4M10 - chains A and B; structure by X-ray diffraction, 2.01 A resolution.

Chain A (and B):
Protein: Prostaglandin G/H synthase 2
Source organism: Mus musculus
Notes: EC 1.14.99.1; chain B of this document is another copy of the same molecule, construct and numbering; everything in this record applies to it too
UniProt: Q05769 (PGH2_MOUSE); the construct lacks a stretch of the UniProt sequence, so the offset changes along the chain: 33-105 = UniProt 18-90; 106-618 = UniProt 92-604
Sequence (587 residues; numbered 33 to 618 plus 1 insertion-coded residue; the number before each row is that of its first residue):
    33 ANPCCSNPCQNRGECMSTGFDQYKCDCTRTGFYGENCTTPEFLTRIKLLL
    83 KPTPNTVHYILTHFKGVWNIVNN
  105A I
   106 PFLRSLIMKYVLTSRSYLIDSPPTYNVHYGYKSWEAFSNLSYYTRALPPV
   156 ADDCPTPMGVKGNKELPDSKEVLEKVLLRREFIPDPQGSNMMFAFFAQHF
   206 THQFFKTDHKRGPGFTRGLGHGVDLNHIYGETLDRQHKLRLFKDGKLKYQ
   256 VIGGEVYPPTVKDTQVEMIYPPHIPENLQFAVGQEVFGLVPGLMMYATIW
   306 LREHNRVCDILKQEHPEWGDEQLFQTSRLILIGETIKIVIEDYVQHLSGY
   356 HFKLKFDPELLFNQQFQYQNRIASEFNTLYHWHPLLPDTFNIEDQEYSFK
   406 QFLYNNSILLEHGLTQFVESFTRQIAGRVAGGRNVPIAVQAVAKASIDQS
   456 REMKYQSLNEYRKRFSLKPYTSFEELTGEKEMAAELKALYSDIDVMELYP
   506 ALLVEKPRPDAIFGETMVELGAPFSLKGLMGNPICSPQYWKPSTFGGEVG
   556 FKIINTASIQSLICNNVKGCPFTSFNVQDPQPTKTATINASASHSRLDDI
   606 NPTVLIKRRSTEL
Not modelled in the structure: 584-618
Disulfides: Cys-36/Cys-47, Cys-37/Cys-159, Cys-41/Cys-57, Cys-59/Cys-69, Cys-569/Cys-575
Covalently attached groups: N-acetylglucosamine (NAG) linked to Asn-68, Asn-144, Asn-410
Bound ions: heme Fe near His-388 (its only coordinating residue here)
Residues lining bound ligands:
  - heme (HEM): Tyr-148, Ala-199, Phe-200, Ala-202, Gln-203, Thr-206, His-207, Phe-210, Lys-211, Thr-212, His-214, Leu-294, Val-295, Asn-382, Tyr-385, His-386, Trp-387, His-388, Leu-390, Leu-391, Phe-395, Phe-404, Leu-408, Val-444, Val-447
  - Isoxicam (ICD; 4-hydroxy-2-methyl-N-(5-methyl-1,2-oxazol-3-yl)-2H-1,2-benzothiazine-3-carboxamide 1,1-dioxide): Met-113, Val-116, Leu-117, Arg-120, Ile-345, Val-349, Leu-352, Tyr-355, Leu-359, Tyr-385, Trp-387, Phe-518, Met-522, Val-523, Gly-526, Ala-527, Pro-528, Ser-530, Leu-531, Leu-534
Swiss-Prot annotation at these positions:
  - active site: His-207 (Proton acceptor), Tyr-385 (For cyclooxygenase activity)
  - binding site (substrate): Arg-120, Tyr-355
  - binding site (heme b): His-388
  - site: Ser-530 (Aspirin-acetylated serine), Asn-606 (Not glycosylated)
  - modified residue: Cys-540 (S-nitrosocysteine), Ser-579 (O-acetylserine)
  - glycosylation (N-linked (GlcNAc...) asparagine): Asn-68, Asn-144, Asn-410, Asn-594
Reported in the primary citation:
  - binding site for Isoxicam: Met-113, Val-116, Leu-117, Arg-120, Ile-345, Val-349, Tyr-355, Leu-359, Tyr-385, Trp-387, Phe-518, Met-522, Val-523, Ala-527, Ser-530, Leu-531, Leu-534
  - conformationally variable residues (side-chain flip): Leu-531
  - post-translational modification sites: Asn-68, Asn-144, Asn-410
  - binding site for octyl beta-D-glucopyranoside: Tyr-91, Lys-180
  - specificity-determining residues: Val-434

Chain A / chain B interface:
Residue-residue contacts (115; chain A residue first):
  Arg-44(A) / Gln-543(B)
  Glu-46(A) / Gln-543(B)
  Glu-46(A) / Lys-546(B)  salt bridge
  Glu-46(A) / Ser-548(B)  hydrogen bond
  Met-48(A) / His-320(B)
  Met-48(A) / Gly-551(B)
  Met-48(A) / Gly-552(B)
  Ser-49(A) / His-320(B)  hydrogen bond (backbone-side chain)
  Ser-49(A) / Glu-322(B)  hydrogen bond
  Ser-49(A) / Trp-323(B)  hydrogen bond
  Thr-50(A) / Glu-322(B)
  Gly-51(A) / Glu-322(B)  hydrogen bond (backbone-side chain)
  Phe-52(A) / Pro-321(B)
  Phe-52(A) / Glu-322(B)
  Asp-58(A) / Lys-546(B)
  Asp-58(A) / Pro-547(B)
  Asp-58(A) / Ser-548(B)  hydrogen bond
  Thr-60(A) / Lys-546(B)
  Thr-60(A) / Pro-547(B)
  Arg-61(A) / Phe-367(B)
  Arg-61(A) / Pro-542(B)  hydrogen bond (side chain-backbone)
  Arg-61(A) / Trp-545(B)  hydrogen bond (side chain-backbone)
  Asp-125(A) / Gln-543(B)  hydrogen bond
  Pro-127(A) / Tyr-373(B)  hydrophobic
  Pro-127(A) / Ser-541(B)
  Pro-128(A) / Tyr-544(B)  hydrogen bond (backbone-side chain)
  Thr-129(A) / Tyr-544(B)
  Tyr-134(A) / Glu-326(B)  hydrogen bond
  Tyr-134(A) / Gln-330(B)
  Tyr-136(A) / Glu-326(B)
  Tyr-136(A) / Gln-327(B)  hydrogen bond (side chain-backbone)
  Tyr-136(A) / Gln-330(B)
  Lys-137(A) / Leu-334(B)
  Lys-137(A) / Gln-543(B)  hydrogen bond (side chain-backbone)
  Lys-137(A) / Tyr-544(B)
  Lys-137(A) / Lys-546(B)
  Lys-137(A) / Thr-549(B)  hydrogen bond
  Ser-138(A) / Gln-330(B)
  Ser-138(A) / Leu-334(B)
  Trp-139(A) / Asp-229(B)
  Trp-139(A) / Gln-330(B)
  Trp-139(A) / Arg-333(B)
  Trp-139(A) / Leu-334(B)
  Trp-139(A) / Ile-337(B)  hydrophobic
  Trp-139(A) / Asn-537(B)
  Trp-139(A) / Pro-538(B)  hydrophobic
  Glu-140(A) / Leu-238(B)
  Glu-140(A) / Gln-330(B)
  Phe-142(A) / Pro-538(B)  hydrophobic
  Phe-142(A) / Tyr-544(B)
  Asp-229(A) / Trp-139(B)
  Leu-238(A) / Glu-140(B)
  His-320(A) / Met-48(B)
  His-320(A) / Ser-49(B)  hydrogen bond (side chain-backbone)
  Pro-321(A) / Phe-52(B)
  Glu-322(A) / Ser-49(B)  hydrogen bond
  Glu-322(A) / Thr-50(B)
  Glu-322(A) / Gly-51(B)  hydrogen bond (side chain-backbone)
  Glu-322(A) / Phe-52(B)
  Trp-323(A) / Ser-49(B)  hydrogen bond
  Glu-326(A) / Tyr-134(B)  hydrogen bond
  Glu-326(A) / Tyr-136(B)
  Gln-327(A) / Tyr-136(B)  hydrogen bond (backbone-side chain)
  Gln-330(A) / Tyr-134(B)
  Gln-330(A) / Tyr-136(B)
  Gln-330(A) / Ser-138(B)
  Gln-330(A) / Trp-139(B)
  Gln-330(A) / Glu-140(B)
  Arg-333(A) / Trp-139(B)
  Leu-334(A) / Lys-137(B)
  Leu-334(A) / Ser-138(B)
  Leu-334(A) / Trp-139(B)
  Ile-337(A) / Trp-139(B)  hydrophobic
  Glu-364(A) / Arg-61(B)  salt bridge
  Phe-367(A) / Arg-61(B)
  Phe-367(A) / Gln-370(B)  hydrogen bond (backbone-side chain)
  Asn-368(A) / Gln-370(B)
  Gln-369(A) / Gln-370(B)  hydrogen bond (backbone-side chain)
  Gln-370(A) / Phe-367(B)  hydrogen bond (side chain-backbone)
  Gln-370(A) / Asn-368(B)
  Gln-370(A) / Gln-369(B)  hydrogen bond (side chain-backbone)
  Phe-371(A) / Gln-372(B)  hydrogen bond (backbone-side chain)
  Gln-372(A) / Phe-371(B)  hydrogen bond (side chain-backbone)
  Gln-372(A) / Gln-372(B)
  Gln-372(A) / Tyr-373(B)  hydrogen bond (side chain-backbone)
  Tyr-373(A) / Pro-127(B)  hydrophobic
  Tyr-373(A) / Gln-372(B)  hydrogen bond (backbone-side chain)
  Tyr-373(A) / Gln-374(B)  hydrogen bond (backbone-side chain)
  Gln-374(A) / Tyr-373(B)  hydrogen bond (side chain-backbone)
  Gln-374(A) / Gln-374(B)
  Asn-537(A) / Trp-139(B)
  Pro-538(A) / Pro-127(B)  hydrophobic
  Pro-538(A) / Trp-139(B)  hydrophobic
  Pro-538(A) / Phe-142(B)  hydrophobic
  Ser-541(A) / Pro-127(B)
  Pro-542(A) / Arg-61(B)  hydrogen bond (backbone-side chain)
  Gln-543(A) / Arg-44(B)
  Gln-543(A) / Glu-46(B)
  Gln-543(A) / Asp-125(B)  hydrogen bond
  Gln-543(A) / Lys-137(B)  hydrogen bond (backbone-side chain)
  Tyr-544(A) / Pro-128(B)  hydrogen bond (side chain-backbone)
  Tyr-544(A) / Thr-129(B)
  Tyr-544(A) / Lys-137(B)
  Tyr-544(A) / Phe-142(B)
  Trp-545(A) / Arg-61(B)  hydrogen bond (backbone-side chain)
  Lys-546(A) / Glu-46(B)  salt bridge
  Lys-546(A) / Asp-58(B)
  Lys-546(A) / Thr-60(B)
  Pro-547(A) / Asp-58(B)
  Pro-547(A) / Thr-60(B)
  Ser-548(A) / Glu-46(B)  hydrogen bond
  Ser-548(A) / Asp-58(B)  hydrogen bond
  Thr-549(A) / Lys-137(B)  hydrogen bond
  Gly-551(A) / Met-48(B)
  Gly-552(A) / Met-48(B)
Also at the interface, not in a pair above, chain A (59 interface residues in all): Leu-145, Val-228, Glu-319, Leu-366
Also at the interface, not in a pair above, chain B (59 interface residues in all): Leu-145, Val-228, Glu-319, Glu-364, Leu-366

Overview:
The chain A/chain B interface involves 59 residues from each chain, with 38 hydrogen bonds and 3 salt bridges.
Polar pairs include Glu-46(A)/Lys-546(B), Glu-364(A)/Arg-61(B) and Glu-46(A)/Ser-548(B). From the paper: a
binding site for Isoxicam at Met-113(A), Val-116(A) and Leu-117(A) among others; a binding site for octyl
beta-D-glucopyranoside at Tyr-91(A) and Lys-180(A).
Both chains are Prostaglandin G/H synthase 2 (Mus musculus). Entry 4M10 (Crystal Structure of Murine
Cyclooxygenase-2 Complex with Isoxicam) was determined by X-ray diffraction together with 4M11 and 4O1Z from
the same study.
